Entry 6NHT (electron microscopy, 2.90 A resolution); this record covers chains A and P of the 24 polymer chains in the assembly.

== Chain A ==
Molecule: DARP14 - Subunit A with DARPin
Organism: Pyrococcus horikoshii (strain ATCC 700860 / DSM 12428 / JCM 9974 / NBRC 100139 / OT-3)
Notes: antibody fragment or engineered binder
Amino-acid sequence (319 residues; each row starts with the number of its first residue):
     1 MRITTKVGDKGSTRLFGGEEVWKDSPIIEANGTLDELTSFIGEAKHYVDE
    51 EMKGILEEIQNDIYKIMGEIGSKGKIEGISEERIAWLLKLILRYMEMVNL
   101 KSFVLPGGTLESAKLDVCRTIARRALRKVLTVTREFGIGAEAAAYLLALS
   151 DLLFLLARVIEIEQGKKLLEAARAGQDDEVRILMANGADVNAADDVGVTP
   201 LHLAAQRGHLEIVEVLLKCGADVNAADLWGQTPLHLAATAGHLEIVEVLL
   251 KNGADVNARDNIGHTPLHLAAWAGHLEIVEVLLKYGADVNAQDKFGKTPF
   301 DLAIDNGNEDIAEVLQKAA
Disordered / not traced: 1-22, 191-319

== Chain P ==
Molecule: DARP14 - Subunit B
Organism: Pseudomonas aeruginosa (strain ATCC 15692 / DSM 22644 / CIP 104116 / JCM 14847 / LMG 12228 / 1C / PRS 101 / PAO1)
Reference sequence: Q9I2D8 (Q9I2D8_PSEAE); residues 1-123 here = UniProt positions 1-123
Amino-acid sequence (131 residues; numbered 1 to 131; the number before each row is that of its first residue):
     1 MPHLVIEATANLRLETSPGELLEQANKALFASGQFGEADIKSRFVTLEAY
    51 RQGTAAVERAYLHACLSILDGRDIATRTLLGASLCAVLAEAVAGGGEEGV
   101 QVSVEVREMERLSYAKRVVARQRLEHHHHHH
Disordered / not traced: 1, 120-131
Construct notes: engineered mutation Lys27 (Ala in Q9I2D8), Ile74 (Ala in Q9I2D8), Thr78 (Gln in Q9I2D8), Leu79 (Ala in Q9I2D8), Ala82 (Glu in Q9I2D8), Ala86 (Glu in Q9I2D8), Glu90 (Gly in Q9I2D8), Leu112 (Ala in Q9I2D8); expression tag (124-131)

== Interface between chain A and chain P ==
Residue-residue contacts (17; chain A residue first):
  Glu81(A) with Cys85(P)
  Ile84(A) with Leu79(P), hydrophobic
  Leu88(A) with Ser83(P)
  Leu92(A) with Ala31(P), hydrophobic
  Met95(A) with Ala31(P)
  Leu126(A) with Ala75(P), hydrophobic
  Leu130(A) with Asp73(P); Ile74(P), hydrophobic; Ala75(P), hydrophobic
  Thr133(A) with Ile74(P)
  Ala140(A) with Thr78(P)
  Ala143(A) with Ala75(P)
  Ala144(A) with Thr78(P); Leu79(P)
  Leu147(A) with Ala75(P); Thr76(P)
  Ala148(A) with Leu79(P), hydrophobic
Also at the interface, not in a pair above, chain A (15 interface residues in all): Ala85, Glu141
Also at the interface, not in a pair above, chain P (12 interface residues in all): Lys27, Ala82, Ala86

== Summary ==
The interface between chain A and chain P involves 15 residues on one side and 12 on the other.
Here chain A is DARP14 - Subunit A with DARPin (Pyrococcus horikoshii (strain ATCC 700860 / DSM 12428 / JCM
9974 / NBRC 100139 / OT-3)) and chain P is DARP14 - Subunit B (Pseudomonas aeruginosa (strain ATCC 15692 / DSM
22644 / CIP 104116 / JCM 14847 / LMG 12228 / 1C / PRS 101 / PAO1)). Entry 6NHT (Single particle reconstruction
of the symmetric core an engineered protein scaffold) was determined by electron microscopy together with 6NHV
from the same study.
